Entry 4E20 (X-ray diffraction, 2.60 A resolution); this record covers chain A.

[Chain A]
Molecule: Non-receptor tyrosine-protein kinase TYK2
From: Mus musculus
Notes: EC 2.7.10.2; fragment: Tyk-2 catalytic domain
UniProt: Q9R117 (TYK2_MOUSE); residues 884-1173 here correspond to UniProt positions 881-1170 (UniProt number = residue number - 3)
Sequence (290 residues; row label = number of the first residue in the row):
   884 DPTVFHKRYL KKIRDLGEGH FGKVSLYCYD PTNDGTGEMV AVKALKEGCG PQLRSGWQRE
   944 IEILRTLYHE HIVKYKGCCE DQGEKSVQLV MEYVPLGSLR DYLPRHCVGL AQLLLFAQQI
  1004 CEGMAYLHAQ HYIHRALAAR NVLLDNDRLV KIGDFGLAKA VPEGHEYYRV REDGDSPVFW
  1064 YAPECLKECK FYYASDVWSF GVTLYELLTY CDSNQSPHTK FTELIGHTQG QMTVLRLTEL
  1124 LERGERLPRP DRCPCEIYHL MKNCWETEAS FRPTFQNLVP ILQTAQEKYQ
Disordered / not traced: 965-968, 1110-1113
Construct notes: engineered mutation Ala-1019 (Asp1016 in Q9R117)
Residues lining bound ligands: 0MY (N-[4-(3-amino-1H-indazol-5-yl)phenyl]-3-chlorobenzenesulfonamide): Leu-899, Gly-900, Glu-901, Gly-902, Gly-905, Lys-906, Val-907, Ala-924, Lys-926, Val-956, Met-974, Glu-975, Tyr-976, Val-977, Gly-980, Arg-1023, Asn-1024, Leu-1026, Gly-1036, Asp-1037
From the paper describing this entry:
  - binding site for 0MY: Glu-901, Glu-975, Val-977, Arg-1023, Asn-1024
  - interface residues: Gly-931
  - mutagenesis - D1019A: increased expression

[Summary]
Chain A binds compound 0MY. From the paper: a binding site for 0MY at Glu-901, Glu-975 and Val-977 among
others; D1019A increases expression.
Chain A is Non-receptor tyrosine-protein kinase TYK2 (Mus musculus); the structure, Structure of mouse Tyk-2
complexed to a 3-aminoindazole inhibitor, was determined by X-ray diffraction, deposited together with 4E1Z.
